Entry 3OEV (X-ray diffraction, 2.85 A resolution); this record covers chains A and G of the 28 polymer chains in the assembly.

# Chain A
Name: Proteasome component Y7
Organism: Saccharomyces cerevisiae
Notes: EC 3.4.25.1
UniProtKB: P23639 (PSA2_YEAST); the construct lacks a stretch of the UniProt sequence and is renumbered around it, so the offset changes along the chain: 4-102 = UniProt 1-99; 103-147 = UniProt 101-145; 148-200 = UniProt 147-199; 202-209 = UniProt 200-207; 2 more segments
Chain sequence (250 residues; each row starts with the number of its first residue; note: 1 number in that range is skipped by the numbering (no residue carries it; nothing is unmodelled there); a row labelled like 217A-217B holds insertion residues (217A, then the next letters in order)):
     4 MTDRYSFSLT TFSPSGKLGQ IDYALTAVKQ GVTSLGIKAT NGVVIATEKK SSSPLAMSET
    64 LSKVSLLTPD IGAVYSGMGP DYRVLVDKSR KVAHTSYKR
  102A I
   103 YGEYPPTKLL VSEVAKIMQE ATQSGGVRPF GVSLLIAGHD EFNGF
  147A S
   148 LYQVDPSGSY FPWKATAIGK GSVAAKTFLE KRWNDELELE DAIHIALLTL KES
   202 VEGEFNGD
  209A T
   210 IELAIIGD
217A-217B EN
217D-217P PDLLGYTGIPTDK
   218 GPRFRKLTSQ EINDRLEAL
Swiss-Prot annotation at these positions:
  - cross-link: Lys-110 (Glycyl lysine isopeptide (Lys-Gly) (interchain with G-Cter in ubiquitin))

# Chain G
Name: Proteasome component C7-alpha
Organism: Saccharomyces cerevisiae
Notes: EC 3.4.25.1
UniProtKB: P21243 (PSA6_YEAST); the construct lacks a stretch of the UniProt sequence and is renumbered around it, so the offset changes along the chain: 6-34 = UniProt 10-38; 35-143 = UniProt 40-148; 144-179 = UniProt 150-185; 186-218 = UniProt 199-231; 1 more segments
Chain sequence (243 residues; numbered 6 to 240 plus 14 insertion-coded residues; 6 numbers in that range are skipped by the numbering (no residue carries them; nothing is unmodelled there); the number before each row is that of its first residue; a row labelled like 179A-179E holds insertion residues (179A, then the next letters in order)):
     6 AGYDRHITIF SPEGRLYQVE YAFKATNQT
   34A N
    35 INSLAVRGKD CTVVISQKKV PDKLLDPTTV SYIFCISRTI GMVVNGPIPD ARNAALRAKA
    95 EAAEFRYKYG YDMPCDVLAK RMANLSQIYT QRAYMRPLGV ILTFVSVDE
  143A E
   144 LGPSIYKTDP AGYYVGYKAT ATGPKQQEIT TNLENH
179A-179E FKKSK
180A-180D IDHI
   184 N
184G-184H EE
  184M S
   186 WEKVVEFAIT HMIDALGTEF SKNDLEVGVA TKD
   220 KFFTLSAENI EERLVAIAEQ D
Metal / ion sites: Mg2+: Thr-13, Tyr-123, Arg-126, Met-129

# Chain A / chain G interface
Residue-residue contacts - 66 pairs, chain A then chain G:
  Thr-5(A) / Tyr-128(G)
  Asp-6(A) / Tyr-128(G)
  Tyr-8(A) / Ile-12(G)
  Tyr-8(A) / Ala-127(G)  hydrophobic
  Leu-12(A) / Ile-14(G)  hydrophobic
  Leu-12(A) / Ala-127(G)  hydrophobic
  Gln-23(A) / Ile-14(G)
  Gln-23(A) / Phe-15(G)  hydrogen bond (side chain-backbone)
  Tyr-26(A) / Phe-15(G)
  Tyr-26(A) / Ser-16(G)
  Tyr-26(A) / Pro-17(G)  hydrophobic
  Tyr-26(A) / Gly-19(G)
  Ala-27(A) / Phe-15(G)  hydrophobic
  Thr-29(A) / Glu-18(G)
  Ala-30(A) / Gly-19(G)
  Gln-33(A) / Glu-18(G)
  Ser-55(A) / Tyr-156(G)  hydrogen bond
  Pro-57(A) / Lys-161(G)
  Pro-57(A) / Glu-177(G)
  Leu-58(A) / Tyr-160(G)
  Leu-58(A) / Lys-161(G)  hydrogen bond (backbone-backbone)
  Leu-58(A) / Ala-162(G)
  Leu-58(A) / Thr-173(G)
  Leu-58(A) / Leu-176(G)  hydrophobic
  Leu-58(A) / Glu-177(G)
  Ala-59(A) / Val-158(G)  hydrophobic
  Ala-59(A) / Gly-159(G)
  Ala-59(A) / Tyr-160(G)  hydrophobic
  Met-60(A) / Arg-41(G)
  Met-60(A) / Gly-159(G)  hydrogen bond (backbone-backbone)
  Met-60(A) / Tyr-160(G)
  Met-60(A) / Lys-161(G)
  Thr-63(A) / Tyr-149(G)
  Thr-63(A) / Val-158(G)
  Thr-63(A) / Gly-159(G)  hydrogen bond (side chain-backbone)
  Leu-64(A) / Tyr-156(G)  hydrophobic
  Leu-64(A) / Tyr-157(G)
  Leu-64(A) / Val-158(G)  hydrophobic
  Met-81(A) / Phe-15(G)  hydrophobic
  Met-81(A) / Leu-21(G)  hydrophobic
  Pro-83(A) / Gln-121(G)
  Pro-83(A) / Ala-154(G)
  Pro-83(A) / Gly-155(G)
  Pro-83(A) / Tyr-156(G)
  Asp-84(A) / Gln-121(G)
  Arg-86(A) / Ala-117(G)  hydrogen bond (side chain-backbone)
  Arg-86(A) / Asn-118(G)
  Arg-86(A) / Gly-155(G)  hydrogen bond (side chain-backbone)
  Arg-86(A) / Tyr-157(G)
  Val-87(A) / Asn-118(G)
  Val-87(A) / Gln-121(G)
  Asp-90(A) / Lys-114(G)  salt bridge
  Asp-90(A) / Asn-118(G)
  Gly-128(A) / Gln-125(G)
  Gly-128(A) / Arg-126(G)
  Gly-128(A) / Ala-127(G)  hydrogen bond (backbone-backbone)
  Val-129(A) / Gln-125(G)
  Val-129(A) / Arg-126(G)
  Arg-130(A) / Thr-13(G)
  Arg-130(A) / Phe-15(G)
  Arg-130(A) / Leu-21(G)
  Arg-130(A) / Thr-124(G)  hydrogen bond (side chain-backbone)
  Arg-130(A) / Gln-125(G)  hydrogen bond (backbone-backbone)
  Pro-131(A) / Phe-15(G)
  Phe-132(A) / Gln-125(G)
  Gly-133(A) / Phe-15(G)
Also at the interface, not in a pair above, chain A (33 interface residues in all): Met-4, Arg-7, Ser-56, Ala-123
Also at the interface, not in a pair above, chain G (33 interface residues in all): Phe-179A

# In short
Chain A and chain G each contribute 33 residues to their interface, with 10 hydrogen bonds and 1 salt bridge.
Among the polar pairs are Asp-90(A)/Lys-114(G), Gln-23(A)/Phe-15(G) and Ser-55(A)/Tyr-156(G). Thr-13(G),
Tyr-123(G), Arg-126(G) and Met-129(G) coordinate Mg2+.
Here chain A is Proteasome component Y7 and chain G is Proteasome component C7-alpha, both from Saccharomyces
cerevisiae. Entry 3OEV (Structure of yeast 20S open-gate proteasome with Compound 25) was determined by X-ray
diffraction (same publication as 3SDI, 3SDK and 3OEU).
